Entry 8WMN (electron microscopy, 2.82 A resolution); this record covers chains B and F of the 8 polymer chains in the assembly.

Chain B:
Molecule: deadCbCas9
Notes: engineered mutation(s): D9A, H837A
Sequence (1442 residues; each row starts with the number of its first residue):
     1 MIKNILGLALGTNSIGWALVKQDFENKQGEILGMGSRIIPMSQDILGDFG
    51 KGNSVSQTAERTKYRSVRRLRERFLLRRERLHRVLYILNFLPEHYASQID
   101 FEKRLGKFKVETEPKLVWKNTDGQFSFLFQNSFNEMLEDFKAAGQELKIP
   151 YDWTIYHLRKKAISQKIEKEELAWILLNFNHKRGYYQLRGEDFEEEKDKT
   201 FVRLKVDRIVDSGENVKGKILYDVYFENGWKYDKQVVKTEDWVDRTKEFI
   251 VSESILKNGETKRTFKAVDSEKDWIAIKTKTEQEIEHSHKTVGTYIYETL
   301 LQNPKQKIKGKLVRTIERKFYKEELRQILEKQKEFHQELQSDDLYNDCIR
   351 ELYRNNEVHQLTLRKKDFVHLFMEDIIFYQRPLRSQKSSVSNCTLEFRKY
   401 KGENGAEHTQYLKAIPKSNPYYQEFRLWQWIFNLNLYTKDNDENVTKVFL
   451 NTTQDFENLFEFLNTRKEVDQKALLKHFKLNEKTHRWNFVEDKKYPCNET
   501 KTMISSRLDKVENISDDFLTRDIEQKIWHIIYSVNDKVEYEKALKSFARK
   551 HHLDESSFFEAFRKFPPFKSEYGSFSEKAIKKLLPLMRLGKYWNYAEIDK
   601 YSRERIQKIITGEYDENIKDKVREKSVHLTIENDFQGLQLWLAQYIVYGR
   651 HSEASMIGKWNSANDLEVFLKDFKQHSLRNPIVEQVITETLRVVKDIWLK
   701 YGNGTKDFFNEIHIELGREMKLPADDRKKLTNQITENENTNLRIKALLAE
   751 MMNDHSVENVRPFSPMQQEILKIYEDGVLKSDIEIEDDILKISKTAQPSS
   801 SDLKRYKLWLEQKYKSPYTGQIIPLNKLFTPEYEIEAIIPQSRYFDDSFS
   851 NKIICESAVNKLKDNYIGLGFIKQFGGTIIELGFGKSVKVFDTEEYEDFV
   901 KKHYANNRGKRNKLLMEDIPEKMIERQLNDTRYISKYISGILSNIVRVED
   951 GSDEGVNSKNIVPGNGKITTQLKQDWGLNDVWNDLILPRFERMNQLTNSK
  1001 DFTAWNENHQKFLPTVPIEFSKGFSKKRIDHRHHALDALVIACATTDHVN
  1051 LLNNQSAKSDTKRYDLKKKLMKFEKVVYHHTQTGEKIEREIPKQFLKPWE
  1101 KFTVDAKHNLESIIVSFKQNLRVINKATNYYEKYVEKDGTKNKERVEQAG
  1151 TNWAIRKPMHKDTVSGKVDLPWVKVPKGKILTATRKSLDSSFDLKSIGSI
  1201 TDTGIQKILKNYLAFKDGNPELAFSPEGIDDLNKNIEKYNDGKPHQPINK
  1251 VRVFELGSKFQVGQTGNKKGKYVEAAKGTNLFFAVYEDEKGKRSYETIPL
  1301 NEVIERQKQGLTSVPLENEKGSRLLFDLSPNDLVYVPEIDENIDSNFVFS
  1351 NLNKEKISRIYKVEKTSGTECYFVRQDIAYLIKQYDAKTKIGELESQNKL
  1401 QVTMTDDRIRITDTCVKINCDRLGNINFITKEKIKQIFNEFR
Not modelled in the structure: 718-929, 1074-1091

Chain F:
Molecule: sgRNA
Sequence (127 nucleotides; row label = number of the first residue in the row):
     1 GAGAAUGUCGGGGAGCCGAGGUUGUGAAUUGCUUUCAAAAAUUAUUGAGA
    51 AAUAAUUUUGAAAAGCAAUUCACAAUAAGGAUUAUUCCGUUGUGAAAACA
   101 UUCAAGGCGGGGCAACUCGCCUUUUUU
Not modelled in the structure: 42-55, 124-127

Chain B / chain F interface:
Pairs across the interface (283):
  Ser56(B) with G13(F), hydrogen bond to the phosphate
  Gln57(B) with U90(F), hydrogen bond to the sugar; U91(F), phosphate contact
  Thr58(B) with G13(F), phosphate contact; A14(F), phosphate contact; U91(F), sugar contact
  Ala59(B) with G13(F), phosphate contact
  Arg61(B) with G89(F), salt bridge to the phosphate; U90(F), salt bridge to the phosphate; U91(F), base contact
  Thr62(B) with A14(F), hydrogen bond to the phosphate; G15(F), phosphate contact
  Tyr64(B) with U90(F), base contact
  Arg65(B) with A14(F), salt bridge to the phosphate; G15(F), salt bridge to the phosphate
  Arg68(B) with A77(F), phosphate contact; G89(F), hydrogen bond to the base; U90(F), salt bridge to the phosphate
  Arg69(B) with G15(F), salt bridge to the phosphate; C16(F), salt bridge to the phosphate; C88(F), salt bridge to the phosphate
  Leu70(B) with C17(F), base contact; G18(F), phosphate contact
  Arg71(B) with A75(F), salt bridge to the phosphate; U76(F), salt bridge to the phosphate
  Glu72(B) with C87(F), base contact; C88(F), base contact; G89(F), base contact
  Arg73(B) with C16(F), salt bridge to the phosphate; C17(F), salt bridge to the phosphate; C87(F), salt bridge to the phosphate
  Leu75(B) with A75(F), phosphate contact
  Leu76(B) with A84(F), base contact; U85(F), sugar contact; U86(F), phosphate contact
  Arg78(B) with A74(F), salt bridge to the phosphate; A75(F), salt bridge to the phosphate
  Arg80(B) with A84(F), base contact; U85(F), hydrogen bond to the sugar
  Arg83(B) with U83(F), base contact
  Arg104(B) with U82(F), hydrogen bond to the base; U83(F), hydrogen bond to the base
  Leu105(B) with U83(F), sugar contact
  Lys107(B) with U83(F), hydrogen bond to the base
  Glu113(B) with G24(F), hydrogen bond to the base; A74(F), sugar contact
  Pro114(B) with C73(F), sugar contact
  Lys115(B) with U25(F), hydrogen bond to the base; C73(F), sugar contact
  Trp118(B) with G26(F), sugar contact; A27(F), sugar contact
  Phe125(B) with G26(F), sugar contact
  Lys148(B) with A28(F), hydrogen bond to the sugar; U29(F), salt bridge to the phosphate
  Ile149(B) with A28(F), hydrogen bond to the sugar
  Pro150(B) with A28(F), sugar contact; U70(F), base contact
  Tyr151(B) with A27(F), sugar contact; A28(F), sugar contact
  Asp152(B) with G26(F), hydrogen bond to the base; C71(F), hydrogen bond to the sugar; A72(F), sugar contact
  Trp153(B) with U70(F), hydrogen bond to the sugar; C71(F), hydrogen bond to the sugar
  Tyr156(B) with C71(F), phosphate contact; A72(F), hydrogen bond to the phosphate
  Trp174(B) with A72(F), hydrogen bond to the sugar
  Asn178(B) with A72(F), hydrogen bond to the phosphate; C73(F), hydrogen bond to the phosphate
  His181(B) with C73(F), salt bridge to the phosphate; A74(F), salt bridge to the phosphate
  Lys182(B) with A19(F), phosphate contact; G20(F), salt bridge to the phosphate
  Arg183(B) with C17(F), hydrogen bond to the phosphate; G18(F), salt bridge to the phosphate; A19(F), phosphate contact
  Gly184(B) with G18(F), sugar contact; A19(F), phosphate contact
  Gln306(B) with U70(F), phosphate contact
  Lys307(B) with G21(F), salt bridge to the phosphate; U70(F), phosphate contact; C71(F), phosphate contact
  Ile308(B) with U70(F), phosphate contact; C71(F), hydrogen bond to the phosphate
  Lys309(B) with G20(F), phosphate contact; C71(F), hydrogen bond to the phosphate; A72(F), salt bridge to the phosphate
  Gly310(B) with G20(F), hydrogen bond to the phosphate
  Val313(B) with G20(F), phosphate contact
  Arg314(B) with A19(F), sugar contact
  Thr315(B) with G18(F), hydrogen bond to the sugar
  Arg318(B) with C17(F), hydrogen bond to the sugar; G18(F), sugar contact
  Tyr353(B) with U85(F), hydrogen bond to the base
  Arg354(B) with U83(F), hydrogen bond to the sugar; A84(F), salt bridge to the phosphate
  Asn355(B) with A84(F), hydrogen bond to the phosphate
  Asn356(B) with U85(F), hydrogen bond to the phosphate; A115(F), hydrogen bond to the sugar
  Val358(B) with A114(F), sugar contact; A115(F), sugar contact
  Thr362(B) with C113(F), base contact; A114(F), hydrogen bond to the base
  Lys365(B) with C113(F), base contact
  Lys366(B) with C113(F), hydrogen bond to the base
  Asp375(B) with U85(F), hydrogen bond to the base
  Tyr379(B) with U85(F), stacking on the base
  Gln380(B) with C16(F), hydrogen bond to the sugar; C17(F), phosphate contact
  Arg381(B) with C16(F), hydrogen bond to the sugar; C17(F), salt bridge to the phosphate; U86(F), salt bridge to the phosphate
  Pro382(B) with C16(F), sugar contact
  Leu383(B) with G15(F), base contact; C16(F), sugar contact
  Arg384(B) with G15(F), hydrogen bond to the phosphate; C16(F), salt bridge to the phosphate; C87(F), salt bridge to the phosphate
  Ser385(B) with C118(F), hydrogen bond to the phosphate
  Gln386(B) with G13(F), hydrogen bond to the base; A14(F), base contact
  Lys387(B) with C118(F), hydrogen bond to the phosphate; G119(F), salt bridge to the phosphate
  Arg398(B) with C121(F), salt bridge to the phosphate; U122(F), salt bridge to the phosphate
  Lys399(B) with U123(F), salt bridge to the phosphate
  Tyr400(B) with A104(F), stacking on the base; U123(F), sugar contact
  Lys401(B) with U123(F), sugar contact
  Glu403(B) with A104(F), sugar contact
  Gln410(B) with A104(F), hydrogen bond to the base; U123(F), base contact
  Lys417(B) with U6(F), salt bridge to the phosphate
  Tyr422(B) with A5(F), hydrogen bond to the phosphate; U6(F), hydrogen bond to the phosphate
  Arg426(B) with U6(F), salt bridge to the phosphate
  Gln429(B) with A4(F), hydrogen bond to the sugar; A5(F), hydrogen bond to the sugar
  Lys493(B) with U6(F), hydrogen bond to the base
  Pro496(B) with U6(F), phosphate contact
  His529(B) with G109(F), base contact; G110(F), sugar contact; C118(F), base contact; G119(F), hydrogen bond to the sugar
  Ile530(B) with G110(F), sugar contact
  Ser533(B) with G110(F), base contact; C118(F), sugar contact
  Glu539(B) with G112(F), hydrogen bond to the sugar
  Lys542(B) with G112(F), phosphate contact; C113(F), salt bridge to the phosphate
  Ala543(B) with G111(F), phosphate contact
  Ser546(B) with G111(F), phosphate contact; G112(F), hydrogen bond to the phosphate
  Gly573(B) with A5(F), phosphate contact
  Ser574(B) with A4(F), phosphate contact; A5(F), hydrogen bond to the phosphate
  Phe575(B) with A4(F), sugar contact
  Glu577(B) with G119(F), phosphate contact; C120(F), sugar contact
  Lys578(B) with C121(F), phosphate contact; U122(F), salt bridge to the phosphate
  Lys581(B) with C120(F), phosphate contact
  Leu640(B) with A4(F), sugar contact
  Glu653(B) with A2(F), hydrogen bond to the sugar; G3(F), phosphate contact
  Gln675(B) with U91(F), hydrogen bond to the sugar; G92(F), hydrogen bond to the sugar
  His676(B) with G13(F), sugar contact
  Arg679(B) with G11(F), hydrogen bond to the sugar; G12(F), sugar contact
  Gln685(B) with G92(F), phosphate contact
  Arg692(B) with U93(F), salt bridge to the phosphate; G94(F), salt bridge to the phosphate
  Val956(B) with G1(F), phosphate contact
  Lys1118(B) with U93(F), salt bridge to the phosphate
  Arg1122(B) with G92(F), salt bridge to the phosphate; U93(F), salt bridge to the phosphate; G94(F), hydrogen bond to the base
  Ile1124(B) with A97(F), base contact
  Asn1125(B) with G92(F), hydrogen bond to the base; U93(F), hydrogen bond to the base; A98(F), hydrogen bond to the base; C99(F), base contact
  Lys1126(B) with A98(F), salt bridge to the phosphate; C99(F), salt bridge to the phosphate
  Ala1127(B) with C88(F), sugar contact
  Asn1129(B) with G80(F), base contact; C87(F), hydrogen bond to the sugar; C88(F), sugar contact
  Tyr1130(B) with C87(F), hydrogen bond to the sugar; U102(F), base contact
  Tyr1131(B) with U82(F), sugar contact; U86(F), base contact
  Glu1132(B) with A84(F), sugar contact; U86(F), hydrogen bond to the sugar
  Lys1133(B) with U82(F), hydrogen bond to the phosphate; U83(F), salt bridge to the phosphate
  Tyr1134(B) with A84(F), sugar contact
  Lys1143(B) with A84(F), hydrogen bond to the phosphate; U85(F), salt bridge to the phosphate; C116(F), salt bridge to the phosphate
  Arg1145(B) with U102(F), hydrogen bond to the base
  Gln1148(B) with G80(F), hydrogen bond to the sugar; A81(F), hydrogen bond to the sugar
  Asn1152(B) with G79(F), hydrogen bond to the base; G80(F), hydrogen bond to the sugar; C88(F), base contact
  Trp1153(B) with A97(F), sugar contact
  Ala1154(B) with G89(F), sugar contact
  Ile1155(B) with A77(F), hydrogen bond to the base; A78(F), base contact; G89(F), hydrogen bond to the sugar; U90(F), sugar contact
  Arg1156(B) with U90(F), sugar contact; U91(F), salt bridge to the phosphate; G92(F), salt bridge to the phosphate
  Lys1157(B) with A77(F), hydrogen bond to the base
  Pro1158(B) with A77(F), base contact; U90(F), base contact
  Met1159(B) with A77(F), hydrogen bond to the base; A78(F), sugar contact
  His1160(B) with A77(F), hydrogen bond to the sugar
  Val1164(B) with U22(F), hydrogen bond to the sugar; U23(F), sugar contact
  Gly1166(B) with U23(F), phosphate contact; G24(F), phosphate contact
  Val1168(B) with A67(F), phosphate contact
  Asp1169(B) with G65(F), hydrogen bond to the sugar; C66(F), phosphate contact
  Ala1183(B) with U23(F), phosphate contact; A67(F), phosphate contact
  Thr1184(B) with U23(F), phosphate contact
  Arg1185(B) with U22(F), salt bridge to the phosphate; U23(F), hydrogen bond to the phosphate; A68(F), salt bridge to the phosphate; U69(F), salt bridge to the phosphate
  Thr1201(B) with C66(F), hydrogen bond to the sugar; A67(F), phosphate contact
  Asp1202(B) with G31(F), hydrogen bond to the base; C66(F), hydrogen bond to the sugar; A67(F), hydrogen bond to the sugar
  Thr1203(B) with C32(F), hydrogen bond to the base
  Gly1204(B) with C32(F), hydrogen bond to the sugar
  Ile1205(B) with A67(F), sugar contact; A68(F), sugar contact
  Asn1240(B) with G31(F), sugar contact
  Lys1243(B) with C32(F), salt bridge to the phosphate
  Pro1244(B) with U30(F), hydrogen bond to the sugar; G31(F), phosphate contact
  His1245(B) with U30(F), hydrogen bond to the sugar; G31(F), hydrogen bond to the sugar
  Gln1246(B) with U29(F), hydrogen bond to the base; A68(F), hydrogen bond to the sugar; U69(F), sugar contact
  Pro1247(B) with A68(F), hydrogen bond to the sugar; U69(F), sugar contact
  Ile1248(B) with A68(F), phosphate contact
  Asn1249(B) with U69(F), hydrogen bond to the phosphate
  Lys1250(B) with G21(F), phosphate contact; U22(F), salt bridge to the phosphate; A68(F), sugar contact; U69(F), hydrogen bond to the phosphate
  Arg1252(B) with U23(F), salt bridge to the phosphate; G24(F), salt bridge to the phosphate; A67(F), salt bridge to the phosphate; A68(F), phosphate contact
  Val1262(B) with A77(F), sugar contact; A78(F), hydrogen bond to the sugar
  Gly1263(B) with A78(F), phosphate contact
  Gln1264(B) with G79(F), phosphate contact
  Thr1265(B) with G79(F), hydrogen bond to the phosphate
  Asn1267(B) with A74(F), hydrogen bond to the base; A75(F), sugar contact
  Lys1268(B) with A75(F), sugar contact; A78(F), salt bridge to the phosphate; G79(F), salt bridge to the phosphate
  Gly1270(B) with U23(F), hydrogen bond to the sugar
  Lys1271(B) with U23(F), sugar contact; A75(F), hydrogen bond to the base; U76(F), sugar contact
  Gln1307(B) with A97(F), hydrogen bond to the base
  Lys1308(B) with A78(F), hydrogen bond to the base
  Arg1422(B) with G94(F), salt bridge to the phosphate
Other interface residues (no listed pair), chain B (187 interface residues in all): Val55, Glu60, Val67, Arg77, Lys103, Phe108, Ile155, Tyr185, Tyr186, Lys305, His359, Glu374, Ile376, Phe425, Lys494, Tyr495, Tyr532, Lys569, Ser652, Lys674, Asn1120, Thr1128, Ala1149, Thr1151, Ser1165, Leu1170, Pro1171, Lys1207, Val1251, Ile1304
Other interface residues (no listed pair), chain F (83 interface residues in all): G7, U33, A100, U101, C103, A105

Summary:
187 residues of chain B face 83 of chain F across their interface, with 97 hydrogen bonds, 58 salt bridges and
2 aromatic stacking contacts. Among the polar pairs are Arg68(B)-G89(F), Arg104(B)-U82(F) and
Arg104(B)-U83(F).
Here chain B is deadCbCas9 and chain F is sgRNA. Entry 8WMN (Structure of CbCas9-PcrIIC1 complex bound to
62-bp DNA substrate (symmetric 20-nt complementary)) was determined by electron microscopy (same publication
as 8IYQ, 8WMH, 8WMM and 8WR4).
